Entry 9DMK (electron microscopy, 2.46 A resolution); this record covers chains A and B of the 7 polymer chains in the assembly.

# Chain A
Molecule: Acetylcholine receptor subunit alpha
Organism: Homo sapiens
UniProt: P02708 (ACHA_HUMAN); residues -19 to 437 here correspond to UniProt positions 1-457 (UniProt number = residue number + 20)
Sequence (457 residues; each row starts with the number of its first residue; numbers below 1 keep their minus sign (Met-19 is residue -19)):
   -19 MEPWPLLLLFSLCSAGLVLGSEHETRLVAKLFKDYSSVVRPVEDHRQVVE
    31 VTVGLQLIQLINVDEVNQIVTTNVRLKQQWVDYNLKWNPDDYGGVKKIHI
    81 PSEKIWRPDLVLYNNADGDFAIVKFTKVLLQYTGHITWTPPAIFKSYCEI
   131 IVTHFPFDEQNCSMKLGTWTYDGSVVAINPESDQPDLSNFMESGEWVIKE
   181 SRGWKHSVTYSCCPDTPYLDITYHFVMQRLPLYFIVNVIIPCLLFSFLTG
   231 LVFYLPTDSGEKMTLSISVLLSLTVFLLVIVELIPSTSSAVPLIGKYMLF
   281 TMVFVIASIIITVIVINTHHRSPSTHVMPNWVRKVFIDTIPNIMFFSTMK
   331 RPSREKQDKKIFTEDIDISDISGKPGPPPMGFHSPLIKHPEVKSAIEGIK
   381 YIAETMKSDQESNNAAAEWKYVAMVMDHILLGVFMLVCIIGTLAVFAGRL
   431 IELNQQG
Disordered / not traced: -19 to 0, 330-367
Curated features (UniProtKB/Swiss-Prot):
  - glycosylation: Asn141 (N-linked (GlcNAc...) asparagine)
Disulfides: Cys128-Cys142
Covalent attachments: glycan linked to Asn141

# Chain B
Molecule: Acetylcholine receptor subunit epsilon
Organism: Homo sapiens
UniProt: Q04844 (ACHE_HUMAN); residues -19 to 473 here correspond to UniProt positions 1-493 (UniProt number = residue number + 20)
Sequence (493 residues; each row starts with the number of its first residue; numbers below 1 keep their minus sign (Met-19 is residue -19)):
   -19 MARAPLGVLLLLGLLGRGVGKNEELRLYHHLFNNYDPGSRPVREPEDTVT
    31 ISLKVTLTNLISLNEKEETLTTSVWIGIDWQDYRLNYSKDDFGGIETLRV
    81 PSELVWLPEIVLENNIDGQFGVAYDANVLVYEGGSVTWLPPAIYRSVCAV
   131 EVTYFPFDWQNCSLIFRSQTYNAEEVEFTFAVDNDGKTINKIDIDTEAYT
   181 ENGEWAIDFCPGVIRRHHGGATDGPGETDVIYSLIIRRKPLFYVINIIVP
   231 CVLISGLVLLAYFLPAQAGGQKCTVSINVLLAQTVFLFLIAQKIPETSLS
   281 VPLLGRFLIFVMVVATLIVMNCVIVLNVSQRTPTTHAMSPRLRHVLLELL
   331 PRLLGSPPPPEAPRAASPPRRASSVGLLLRAEELILKKPRSELVFEGQRH
   381 RQGTWTAAFCQSLGAAAPEVRCCVDAVNFVAESTRDQEATGEEVSDWVRM
   431 GNALDNICFWAALVLFSVGSSLIFLGAYFNRVPDLPYAPCIQP
Disordered / not traced: -19 to 0, 335-396
Curated features (UniProtKB/Swiss-Prot):
  - glycosylation (N-linked (GlcNAc...) asparagine): Asn66, Asn141
Disulfides: Cys128-Cys142, Cys190-Cys470
Covalent attachments: N-acetylglucosamine (NAG) linked to Asn66, Asn141

# Chain A / chain B interface
Contacting residue pairs (110):
  Ser16(A) with Leu5(B)
  Val18(A) with Tyr8(B), hydrophobic; Arg79(B); Val80(B), hydrophobic; Pro81(B)
  Val19(A) with Glu4(B); Leu5(B)
  Arg20(A) with Asn2(B), hydrogen bond (backbone-side chain); Glu4(B), salt bridge
  Val22(A) with Asn2(B)
  Glu23(A) with Lys1(B); Asn2(B)
  His25(A) with Asn2(B); Glu3(B); Glu4(B); Gly73(B), hydrogen bond (side chain-backbone); Ile75(B)
  Asn47(A) with Ile41(B); Ser42(B)
  Gln48(A) with Thr180(B); Glu181(B)
  Ile49(A) with Ile41(B), hydrophobic
  Asp89(A) with Tyr104(B)
  Val91(A) with Tyr104(B), hydrophobic
  Tyr93(A) with Thr38(B)
  Asn95(A) with Asn39(B); Ser53(B), hydrogen bond (backbone-side chain); Ile123(B)
  Ala96(A) with Ile41(B); Ser53(B); Ile123(B)
  Asp97(A) with Arg125(B)
  Phe100(A) with Ser53(B); Ala103(B), hydrophobic; Pro121(B), hydrophobic; Ala122(B); Ile123(B), hydrophobic
  Ala101(A) with Tyr104(B), hydrophobic
  Tyr127(A) with Asn39(B); Leu40(B); Thr180(B); Asn182(B)
  Glu129(A) with Thr180(B)
  Trp149(A) with Trp55(B), hydrophobic; Ala106(B); Leu119(B), hydrogen bond (side chain-backbone); Pro121(B)
  Thr150(A) with Arg79(B), hydrogen bond (backbone-side chain); Ala106(B); Asn107(B); Leu109(B)
  Tyr151(A) with Arg79(B); Asn107(B)
  Asp152(A) with Arg79(B), salt bridge
  Val155(A) with Arg79(B)
  Cys192(A) with Asn164(B)
  Gly240(A) with Gln251(B)
  Glu241(A) with Gln251(B), hydrogen bond (backbone-side chain)
  Lys242(A) with Gln251(B)
  Met243(A) with Gln251(B), hydrogen bond (backbone-side chain); Val255(B), hydrophobic
  Thr244(A) with Gln251(B), hydrogen bond
  Ile247(A) with Asn258(B)
  Leu250(A) with Leu237(B), hydrophobic
  Leu251(A) with Asn258(B); Leu261(B), hydrophobic; Ala262(B)
  Thr254(A) with Val265(B); Phe266(B)
  Leu257(A) with Asn226(B); Phe266(B), hydrophobic
  Leu258(A) with Phe268(B), hydrophobic; Leu269(B), hydrophobic
  Ser266(A) with Phe222(B)
  Thr267(A) with Gly183(B); Phe222(B)
  Ser268(A) with Gly183(B); Lys219(B), hydrogen bond (side chain-backbone); Leu221(B); Phe222(B), hydrogen bond (side chain-backbone)
  Ser269(A) with Gly183(B), hydrogen bond (backbone-backbone)
  Ala270(A) with Leu221(B)
  Val271(A) with Leu221(B), hydrophobic
  Met278(A) with Asn226(B)
  Leu279(A) with Ile225(B); Val229(B), hydrophobic
  Ile286(A) with Leu233(B), hydrophobic; Leu237(B), hydrophobic
  Ile289(A) with Leu237(B), hydrophobic; Leu240(B), hydrophobic
  Ile290(A) with Leu240(B), hydrophobic
  Val293(A) with Leu240(B)
  Ile296(A) with Leu244(B), hydrophobic; Pro245(B)
  Asn297(A) with Phe243(B), hydrogen bond (side chain-backbone)
  His300(A) with Pro245(B); Gln247(B)
  His369(A) with Arg401(B)
  Glu371(A) with Arg401(B), salt bridge; Val404(B); Asn408(B)
  Ser374(A) with Asn408(B), hydrogen bond
  Ala375(A) with Val407(B); Asn408(B), hydrogen bond (backbone-side chain)
  Gly378(A) with Ala411(B)
  Ile379(A) with Val407(B), hydrophobic
  Tyr381(A) with Arg415(B); Glu418(B)
  Ile382(A) with Thr414(B)
  Thr385(A) with Glu418(B)
Other interface residues (no listed pair), chain A (72 interface residues in all): Asp24, Asn94, Gly98, Val255, Val261, Gly275, Met282, Val283, Thr305, Val372, Glu377
Other interface residues (no listed pair), chain B (73 interface residues in all): Leu84, Pro120, Pro220, Pro230, Ile234, Gly249, Gly250, Thr254, Val410, Arg429

# Overview
The interface between chain A and chain B involves 72 residues on one side and 73 on the other; the contacts
include 14 hydrogen bonds and 3 salt bridges. Polar contacts include Arg20(A)-Glu4(B), Asp152(A)-Arg79(B) and
Glu371(A)-Arg401(B). Covalently linked N-acetylglucosamine: at Asn66(B) and Asn141(B).
Chain A is Acetylcholine receptor subunit alpha and chain B is Acetylcholine receptor subunit epsilon, both
from Homo sapiens; the structure, Human muscle nAChR with one fab1b-bound, was determined by electron
microscopy, deposited together with 9DMG, 9DMH, 9DMJ, 9DML, 9DMQ, 9DMS and 9DMT.
